PDB entry 8WHY | electron microscopy, 2.70 A resolution | chains V and A of the 28 polymer chains in the assembly

== Chain V ==
Protein: 50S ribosomal protein L22
Source organism: Mycolicibacterium smegmatis MC2 155
UniProtKB: A0QSD6 (RL22_MYCS2); residue numbers follow UniProt; this construct covers 1-153
Amino-acid sequence (153 residues; numbered 1 to 153; the number before each row is that of its first residue):
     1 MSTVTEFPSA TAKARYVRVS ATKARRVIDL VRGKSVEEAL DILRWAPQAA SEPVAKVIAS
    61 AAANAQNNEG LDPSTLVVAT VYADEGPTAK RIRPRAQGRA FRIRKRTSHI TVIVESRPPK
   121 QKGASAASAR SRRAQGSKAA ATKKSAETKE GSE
Not modelled in the structure: 1-6, 120-153

== Chain A ==
Molecule: 23S rRNA
Source organism: Mycolicibacterium smegmatis MC2 155
Sequence (3119 nucleotides; row label = number of the first residue in the row):
     2 AAGUGUUUAA GGGCGCAUGG UGGAUGCCUU GGCACUGGGA GCCGAUGAAG GACGUAGGAG
    62 GCUGCGAUAA GCCUCGGGGA GCUGUCAACC GAGCGUUGAU CCGAGGAUGU CCGAAUGGGG
   122 AAACCCGGCA CGAGUGAUGU CGUGUCACCA GGCGCUGAAU AUAUAGGCGU CUGGGGGGAA
   182 CGCGGGGAAG UGAAACAUCU CAGUACCCGU AGGAAGAGAA AACAAAAUGU GAUUCCGUGA
   242 GUAGUGGCGA GCGAAAGCGG AGGAUGGCUA AACCGUAUGC AUGUGAUACC GGGUAGGGGU
   302 UGUGUGUGCG GGGUUGUGGG ACCUAUCUUU CCGGCUCUAC CUGGCUGGAG GGCAGUGAGA
   362 AAAUGUUGUG GUUAGCGGAA AUGGCUUGGG AUGGCCUGCC GUAGACGGUG AGAGCCCGGU
   422 ACGUGAAAAC CCGACGUCUG UCUUGAUGGU GUUCCCGAGU AGCAGCGGGC CCGUGGAAUC
   482 UGCUGUGAAU CUGCCGGGAC CACCCGGUAA GCCUGAAUAC UUCCCAGUGA CCGAUAGCGG
   542 AUUAGUACCG UGAGGGAAUG GUGAAAAGUA CCCCGGGAGG GGAGUGAAAG AGUACCUGAA
   602 ACCGUGCGCU UACAAUCCGU CAGAGCCCUC GACGUGUCGU GGGGUGAUGG CGUGCCUUUU
   662 GAAGAAUGAG CCUGCGAGUC AGGGACAUGU CGCGAGGUUA ACCCGGGUGG GGUAGCCGCA
   722 GCGAAAGCGA GUCUGAAUAG GGCGUAUCCA CACAAGAGUG UGUGGUGUAG UGGUGUGUUC
   782 UGGACCCGAA GCGGAGUGAU CUACCCAUGG CCAGGGUGAA GCGCGGGUAA GACCGCGUGG
   842 AGGCCCGAAC CCACUUAGGU UGAAGACUGA GGGGAUGAGC UGUGGGUAGG GGUGAAAGGC
   902 CAAUCAAACU CCGUGAUAGC UGGUUCUCCC CGAAAUGCAU UUAGGUGCAG CGUCGCAUGU
   962 UUCUUGCCGG AGGUAGAGCU ACUGGAUGGC CGAUGGGCCC CACAGGGUUA CUGACGUCAG
  1022 CCAAACUCCG AAUGCCGGUA AGUCCAAGAG UGCGGCAGUG AGACGGCGGG GGAUAAGCUC
  1082 CGUGCGUCGA GAGGGAAACA GCCCAGAUCG CCGGCUAAGG CCCCUAAGCG UGUGCUAAGU
  1142 GGAAAAGGAU GUGCAGUCGC GAAGACAACC AGGAGGUUGG CUUAGAAGCA GCCACCCUUG
  1202 AAAGAGUGCG UAAUAGCUCA CUGGUCAAGU GAUUGUGCGC CGAUAAUGUA GCGGGGCUCA
  1262 AGCACACCGC CGAAGCCGCG GCAGCCAACG UGUUGGCUGG GUAGGGGAGC GUCCUGCAUC
  1322 CGGUGAAGCC GCCGAGUGAU CGAGUGGUGG AGGGUGUGGG AGUGAGAAUG CAGGCAUGAG
  1382 UAGCGAUUAG GCAAGUGAGA ACCUUGCCCG CCGAAAGACC AAGGGUUCCU GGGCCAGGCC
  1442 AGUCCGCCCA GGGUGAGUCG GGACCUAAGG CGAGGCCGAC AGGCGUAGUC GAUGGACAAC
  1502 GGGUUGAUAU UCCCGUACCC GUGUAUGUGC GUCCAUGAUG AAUCAGCGGU ACUAACCAUC
  1562 CAAAACCACC GUGACCGCAC CUUUCGGGGU GUGGCGUUGG UGGGGCUGCA UGGGACCUUC
  1622 GUUGGUAGUA GUCAAGCGAU GGGGUGACGC AGGAAGGUAG CCGUACCGGU CAGUGGUAAU
  1682 ACCGGGGUAA GCCUGUAGGG AGUCAGAUAG GUAAAUCCGU CUGGCAUAUA UCCUGAGAGG
  1742 UGAUGCAUAG CCGAGUGAGG CGAAUUCGGU GAUCCUAUGC UGCCGAGAAA AGCCUCUAGC
  1802 GAGGACAUAC ACGGCCCGUA CCCCAAACCA ACACAGGUGG UCAGGUAGAG AAUACUAAGG
  1862 CGUACGAGUG AACUAUGGUU AAGGAACUCG GCAAAAUGCC CCCGUAACUU CGGGAGAAGG
  1922 GGGACCCACA UGGCGUGUAA GCCUUUACGG CCCAAGCGUG AGUGGGUGGC ACAAACCAGU
  1982 GAGAAGCGAC UGUUUACUAA AAACACAGGU CCGUGCGAAG UCGCAAGACG AUGUAUACGG
  2042 ACUGACGCCU GCCCGGUGCU GGAAGGUUAA GAGGACCCGU UAACUCCCUU UGGGGGUGAA
  2102 GCGGAGAAUU UAAGCCCCAG UAAACGGCGG UGGUAACUAU AACCAUCCUA AGGUAGCGAA
  2162 AUUCCUUGUC GGGUAAGUUC CGACCUGCAC GAAUGGCGUA ACGACUUCUC AACUGUCUCA
  2222 ACCAUAGACU CGGCGAAAUU GCACUACGAG UAAAGAUGCU CGUUACGCGC GGCAGGACGA
  2282 AAAGACCCCG GGACCUUCAC UACAACUUGG UAUUGGUGCU CGAUACGGUU UGUGUAGGAU
  2342 AGGUGGGAGA CUGUGAAGCU CACACGCCAG UGUGGGUGGA GUCGUUGUUG AAAUACCACU
  2402 CUGAUCGUAU UGGGCCUCUA ACCUCGGACC GUAUAUCCGG UUCAGGGACA GUGCCUGGUG
  2462 GGUAGUUUAA CUGGGGCGGU UGCCUCCUAA AAUGUAACGG AGGCGCCCAA AGGUUCCCUC
  2522 AACCUGGACG GCAAUCAGGU GUUGAGUGUA AGUGCACAAG GGAGCUUGAC UGCGAGACGG
  2582 ACAUGUCGAG CAGGGACGAA AGUCGGGACU AGUGAUCCGG CACCUCUGAG UGGAAGGGGU
  2642 GUCGCUCAAC GGAUAAAAGG UACCCCGGGG AUAACAGGCU GAUCUUCCCC AAGAGUCCAU
  2702 AUCGACGGGA UGGUUUGGCA CCUCGAUGUC GGCUCGUCGC AUCCUGGGGC UGGAGCAGGU
  2762 CCCAAGGGUU GGGCUGUUCG CCCAUUAAAG CGGCACGCGA GCUGGGUUUA GAACGUCGUG
  2822 AGACAGUUCG GUCUCUAUCC GCCGCGCGCG UCAGAAGCUU GAGGAAACCU GUCCCUAGUA
  2882 CGAGAGGACC GGGACGGACG AACCUCUGGU AUACCAGUUG UCCCACCAGG GGCACGGCUG
  2942 GAUAGCCACG UUCGGACAGG AUAACCGCUG AAAGCAUCUA AGCGGGAAAC CUCUUCCAAG
  3002 ACCAGGCUUC UCACCCUCUA GGAGGGAUAA GGCCCCCCGC AGACCACGGG AUUGAUAGAC
  3062 CAGACCUGGA AGCCUAGUAA UAGGUGCAGG GAACUGGCAC UAACCGGCCG AAAACUUAC
Not modelled in the structure: 1171-1222, 1563-1607, 2697-2701

== Interface between chain V and chain A ==
Pairs across the interface (84; chain V residue first):
  Thr11(V) with G582(A), sugar contact
  Ala12(V) with G581(A), sugar contact
  Lys13(V) with G580(A), hydrogen bond to the sugar; G581(A), hydrogen bond to the sugar
  Ala14(V) with G580(A), sugar contact
  Arg15(V) with U22(A), salt bridge to the phosphate; G580(A), hydrogen bond to the sugar; G581(A), salt bridge to the phosphate
  Tyr16(V) with A595(A), stacking on the base
  Arg18(V) with C1436(A), hydrogen bond to the sugar; A1437(A), salt bridge to the phosphate
  Ser20(V) with G1381(A), hydrogen bond to the base
  Thr22(V) with G1381(A), hydrogen bond to the base
  Lys23(V) with C2235(A), salt bridge to the phosphate; G2236(A), hydrogen bond to the base
  Arg25(V) with C604(A), hydrogen bond to the sugar; G605(A), sugar contact
  Arg26(V) with G2233(A), salt bridge to the phosphate; G2234(A), salt bridge to the phosphate
  Arg32(V) with U606(A), sugar contact; G607(A), phosphate contact
  Pro47(V) with G2233(A), sugar contact
  Gln48(V) with G2233(A), hydrogen bond to the phosphate; G2234(A), phosphate contact
  Ala49(V) with G2234(A), hydrogen bond to the phosphate
  Lys56(V) with G576(A), hydrogen bond to the sugar; G577(A), hydrogen bond to the base; G578(A), hydrogen bond to the base
  Ser60(V) with C575(A), hydrogen bond to the base; G580(A), hydrogen bond to the base
  Ala63(V) with C575(A), sugar contact
  Asn64(V) with G581(A), hydrogen bond to the base; G582(A), hydrogen bond to the sugar
  Asn67(V) with C574(A), hydrogen bond to the sugar
  Asn68(V) with G582(A), hydrogen bond to the sugar; G583(A), hydrogen bond to the sugar
  Tyr82(V) with G605(A), sugar contact; U606(A), sugar contact
  Ala83(V) with G605(A), hydrogen bond to the sugar
  Asp84(V) with G20(A), hydrogen bond to the base; G21(A), sugar contact
  Glu85(V) with G21(A), hydrogen bond to the sugar; U22(A), sugar contact; C604(A), hydrogen bond to the sugar
  Pro87(V) with G23(A), phosphate contact
  Thr88(V) with C1376(A), phosphate contact
  Lys90(V) with G1375(A), salt bridge to the phosphate; C1376(A), salt bridge to the phosphate
  Arg91(V) with A1437(A), hydrogen bond to the phosphate; G1438(A), salt bridge to the phosphate
  Arg93(V) with C1440(A), hydrogen bond to the base
  Pro94(V) with A1832(A), base contact; C1833(A), base contact
  Arg95(V) with U862(A), sugar contact; G863(A), salt bridge to the phosphate; A865(A), phosphate contact; A1383(A), base contact; A1832(A), hydrogen bond to the base; A2237(A), hydrogen bond to the base
  Ala96(V) with U862(A), phosphate contact; G863(A), hydrogen bond to the phosphate; G866(A), phosphate contact
  Gln97(V) with G863(A), base contact; G866(A), hydrogen bond to the phosphate
  Gly98(V) with G866(A), base contact; A1832(A), base contact
  Arg99(V) with U862(A), sugar contact; A1832(A), hydrogen bond to the base
  Ala100(V) with A1832(A), base contact
  Phe101(V) with U862(A), sugar contact; A2237(A), sugar contact; A2238(A), sugar contact
  Arg102(V) with A2237(A), hydrogen bond to the sugar
  Ile103(V) with G2236(A), phosphate contact; A2237(A), phosphate contact
  Arg104(V) with G2236(A), phosphate contact; A2237(A), salt bridge to the phosphate; A2238(A), salt bridge to the phosphate
  Lys105(V) with G1438(A), phosphate contact; G2236(A), salt bridge to the phosphate
  Arg106(V) with A1377(A), salt bridge to the phosphate; G1381(A), base contact
  His109(V) with G21(A), phosphate contact; U22(A), salt bridge to the phosphate
Other interface residues (no listed pair), chain V (49 interface residues in all): Ala59, Glu69, Val81, Gly86
Other interface residues (no listed pair), chain A (40 interface residues in all): U2837

== Overview ==
Chain V and chain A form an interface of 49 and 40 residues respectively, with 32 hydrogen bonds, 15 salt
bridges and 1 aromatic stacking contact. Among the polar pairs are Ser20(V)-G1381(A), Thr22(V)-G1381(A) and
Lys23(V)-G2236(A).
Chain V is 50S ribosomal protein L22 and chain A is 23S rRNA, both from Mycolicibacterium smegmatis MC2 155;
the structure, Cryo- EM structure of Mycobacterium smegmatis 50S ribosomal subunit (body 1) of 70S ribosome
and RafH, was determined by electron microscopy together with 8WHX, 8WI7, 8WI8, 8WI9, 8WIB, 8WIC, 8WID and
8WIF from the same study.
